9DWI - chains C and I of the 12 polymer chains in the assembly; structure by electron microscopy, 3.30 A resolution.

Chain C:
Protein: Histone H2A type 1
Organism: Homo sapiens
UniProtKB: P0C0S8 (H2A1_HUMAN); residues 1-129 here correspond to UniProt positions 2-130 (UniProt number = residue number + 1)
Chain sequence (129 residues; row label = number of the first residue in the row):
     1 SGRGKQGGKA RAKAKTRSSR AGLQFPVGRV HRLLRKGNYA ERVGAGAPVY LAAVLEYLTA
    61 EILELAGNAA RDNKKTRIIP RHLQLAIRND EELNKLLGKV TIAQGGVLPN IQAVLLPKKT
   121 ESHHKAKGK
Unresolved in the structure: 1-9, 120-129
Curated features (UniProtKB/Swiss-Prot):
  - modified residue: Ser1 (N-acetylserine), Arg3 (Citrulline), Lys5 (N6-(2-hydroxyisobutyryl)lysine), Lys9 (N6-(2-hydroxyisobutyryl)lysine), Lys13 (N6-(beta-hydroxybutyryl)lysine), Lys36 (N6-(2-hydroxyisobutyryl)lysine), Lys74 (N6-(2-hydroxyisobutyryl)lysine), Lys75 (N6-(2-hydroxyisobutyryl)lysine), Lys95 (N6-(2-hydroxyisobutyryl)lysine), Lys99 (N6-glutaryllysine), Gln104 (N5-methylglutamine), Lys118 (N6-(2-hydroxyisobutyryl)lysine), Lys119 (N6-crotonyllysine), Thr120 (Phosphothreonine), Lys125 (N6-crotonyllysine)
  - cross-link (Glycyl lysine isopeptide (Lys-Gly)): Lys13 (interchain with G-Cter in ubiquitin), Lys15 (interchain with G-Cter in ubiquitin), Lys119 (interchain with G-Cter in ubiquitin)

Chain I:
Molecule: 601 I strand (damaged strand 1)
Sequence (117 nucleotides; numbered 1 to 117; the number before each row is that of its first residue):
     1 ATCGAGAATC CCGGTGCCGA GGCCGCTCAA TTGGTCGTAG ACAGCTCTAG CACCGCTTAA
    61 ACGCACGTAC GCGCTGTCCC CCGCGTTTTA ACCGCCAAGG GGATTACTCC CTAGTCT

Interface between chain C and chain I:
Contacting residue pairs - 12 pairs, chain C then chain I:
  Arg11(C) - DT32(I)  hydrogen bond to the sugar
  Arg11(C) - DG33(I)  phosphate contact
  Lys15(C) - DT31(I)  phosphate contact
  Lys15(C) - DT32(I)  hydrogen bond to the phosphate
  Thr16(C) - DT31(I)  phosphate contact
  Arg17(C) - DT31(I)  salt bridge to the phosphate
  Arg20(C) - DT32(I)  salt bridge to the phosphate
  Gly28(C) - DT31(I)  phosphate contact
  Arg29(C) - DA30(I)  phosphate contact
  Arg32(C) - DA30(I)  salt bridge to the phosphate
  Arg42(C) - DA39(I)  sugar contact
  Arg77(C) - DA20(I)  sugar contact
Also at the interface, not in a pair above, chain C (14 interface residues in all): Ala10, Ala12, Ala14, Ser18
Also at the interface, not in a pair above, chain I (7 interface residues in all): DA29

Overview:
14 residues of chain C face 7 of chain I across their interface, with 2 hydrogen bonds and 3 salt bridges.
Polar pairs include Arg11(C)-DT32(I), Lys15(C)-DT32(I) and Arg17(C)-DT31(I).
Chain C is Histone H2A type 1 (Homo sapiens) and chain I is 601 I strand (damaged strand 1); the structure,
DNA Polymerase Beta bound to a nucleosome containing a 1-nt gap at SHL-4.5 (State 3, composite), was
determined by electron microscopy.
